8K9B - chains E and B of the 5 polymer chains in the assembly; structure by electron microscopy, 4.50 A resolution (low resolution: residue-level contacts below are approximate; hydrogen-bond / salt-bridge calls are withheld).

== Chain E ==
Name: Spike glycoprotein
From: Severe acute respiratory syndrome coronavirus 2
UniProtKB: P0DTC2 (SPIKE_SARS2); numbering as in UniProt (aligned over 1-1208)
Sequence (1261 residues; row label = number of the first residue in the row):
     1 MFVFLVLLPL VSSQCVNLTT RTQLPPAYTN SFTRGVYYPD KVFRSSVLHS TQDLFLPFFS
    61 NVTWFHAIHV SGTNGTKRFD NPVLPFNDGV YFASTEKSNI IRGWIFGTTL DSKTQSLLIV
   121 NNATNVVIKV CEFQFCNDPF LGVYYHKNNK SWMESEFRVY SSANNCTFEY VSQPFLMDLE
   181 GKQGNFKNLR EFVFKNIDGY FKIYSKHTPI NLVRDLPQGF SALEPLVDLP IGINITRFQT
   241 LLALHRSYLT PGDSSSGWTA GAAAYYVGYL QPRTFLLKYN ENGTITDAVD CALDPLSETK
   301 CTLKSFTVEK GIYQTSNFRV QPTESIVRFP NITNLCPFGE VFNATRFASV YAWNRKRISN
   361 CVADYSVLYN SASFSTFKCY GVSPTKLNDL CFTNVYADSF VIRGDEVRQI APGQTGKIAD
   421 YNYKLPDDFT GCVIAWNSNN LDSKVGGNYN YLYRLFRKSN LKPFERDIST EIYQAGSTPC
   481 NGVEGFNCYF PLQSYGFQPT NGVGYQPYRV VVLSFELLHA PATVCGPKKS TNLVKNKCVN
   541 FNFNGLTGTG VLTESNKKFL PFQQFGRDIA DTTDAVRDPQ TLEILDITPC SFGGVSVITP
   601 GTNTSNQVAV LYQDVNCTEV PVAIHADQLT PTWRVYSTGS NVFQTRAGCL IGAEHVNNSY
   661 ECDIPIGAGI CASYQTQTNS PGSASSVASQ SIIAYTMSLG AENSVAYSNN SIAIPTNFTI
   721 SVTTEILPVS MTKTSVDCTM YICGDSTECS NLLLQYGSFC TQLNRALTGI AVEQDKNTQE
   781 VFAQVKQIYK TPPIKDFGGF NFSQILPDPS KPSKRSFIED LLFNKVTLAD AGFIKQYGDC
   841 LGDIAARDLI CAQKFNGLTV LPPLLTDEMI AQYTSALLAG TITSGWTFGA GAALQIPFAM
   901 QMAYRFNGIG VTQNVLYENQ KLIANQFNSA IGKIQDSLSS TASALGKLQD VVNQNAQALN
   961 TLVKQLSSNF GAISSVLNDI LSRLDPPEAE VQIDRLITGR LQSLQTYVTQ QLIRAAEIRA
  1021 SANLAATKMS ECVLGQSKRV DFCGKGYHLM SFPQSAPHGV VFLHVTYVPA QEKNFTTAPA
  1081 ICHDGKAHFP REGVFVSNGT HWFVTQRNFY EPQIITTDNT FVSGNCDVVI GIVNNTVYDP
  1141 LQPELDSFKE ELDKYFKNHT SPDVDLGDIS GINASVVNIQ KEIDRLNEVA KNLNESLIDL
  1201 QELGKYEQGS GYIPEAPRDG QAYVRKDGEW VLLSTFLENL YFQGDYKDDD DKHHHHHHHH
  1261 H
Disordered / not traced: 1-13, 70-76, 621-640, 677-688, 828-847, 1148-1261
Disulfides: Cys131-Cys166, Cys291-Cys301, Cys336-Cys361, Cys379-Cys432, Cys480-Cys488, Cys538-Cys590, Cys617-Cys649, Cys662-Cys671, Cys738-Cys760, Cys743-Cys749, Cys1032-Cys1043, Cys1082-Cys1126
Glycans and other covalent adducts: N-acetylglucosamine (NAG) linked to Asn122
Sequence notes: engineered mutation Gly682 (Arg in P0DTC2), Ser683 (Arg in P0DTC2), Ser685 (Arg in P0DTC2), Pro986 (Lys in P0DTC2), Pro987 (Val in P0DTC2); expression tag (1209-1261)
UniProt features mapped onto this chain:
  - region: Asn280 to Cys301 (Putative superantigen), Arg403 to Asp405 (Integrin-binding motif), Asn448 to Phe456 (Immunodominant HLA epitope recognized by the CD8+), Pro681, Ala684 (Putative superantigen), Ser816 to Tyr837 (Fusion peptide 1), Lys835 to Phe855 (Fusion peptide 2), Asp1163 to Glu1202 (Heptad repeat 2)
  - site: Arg815, Ser816 (Cleavage)
  - glycosylation: Asn17 (N-linked (GlcNAc...) (complex) asparagine), Asn61 (N-linked (GlcNAc...) (hybrid) asparagine), Asn74 (N-linked (GlcNAc...) (complex) asparagine), Asn122 (N-linked (GlcNAc...) (hybrid) asparagine), Asn149 (N-linked (GlcNAc...) (complex) asparagine), Asn165 (N-linked (GlcNAc...) (complex) asparagine), Asn234 (N-linked (GlcNAc...) (high mannose) asparagine), Asn282 (N-linked (GlcNAc...) (complex) asparagine), Thr323 (O-linked (GalNAc) threonine), Ser325 (O-linked (HexNAc...) serine), Asn331 (N-linked (GlcNAc...) (complex) asparagine), Asn343 (N-linked (GlcNAc...) (complex) asparagine), Asn603 (N-linked (GlcNAc...) (hybrid) asparagine), Asn616 (N-linked (GlcNAc...) (complex) asparagine), Asn657 (N-linked (GlcNAc...) (complex) asparagine), Thr676 (O-linked (GlcNAc...) threonine), Thr678 (O-linked (GlcNAc...) threonine), Asn709 (N-linked (GlcNAc...) (high mannose) asparagine), Asn717 (N-linked (GlcNAc...) (hybrid) asparagine), Asn801 (N-linked (GlcNAc...) (hybrid) asparagine) and 6 more in UniProt
  - natural variant: Leu5 (L5F: In strain: Iota/B.1.526), Ser13 (S13I: In strain: Epsilon/B.1.427/B.1.429), Leu18 (L18F: In strain: Beta/B.1.351, Gamma/P.1 and 1 more), Thr19 (T19I: In strain: Omicron/BQ.1.1, Omicron/XBB.1.5 and 1 more; T19R: In strain: Delta/B.1.617.2, Omicron/BA.2 and 4 more), Thr20 (T20N: In strain: Gamma/P.1), Leu24 to Ala27 (sequence variant, change not given here; In strain: Omicron/BA.2, Omicron/BA.2.12.1 and 6 more), Pro26 (P26S: In strain: Gamma/P.1), Gln52 (Q52H: In strain: Omicron/EG.5.1), Ala67 (A67V: In strain: Eta/B.1.525, Omicron/BA.1), His69 to Val70 (deletion: In strain: Alpha/B.1.1.7, Eta/B.1.525 and 5 more), Gly75 (G75V: In strain: Lambda/C.37), Thr76 (T76I: In strain: Lambda/C.37), 82 further natural variant entries in UniProt
  - mutagenesis: His69 to Val70 (Increased incorporation of cleaved spike into virions), Asn121 (N121Q: Partial loss of biliverdin affinity), Arg190 (R190K: Partial loss of biliverdin affinity), Asn234 (N234Q: Increased resistance to neutralizing antibodies), Asn331 (N331Q: Reduced viral infectivity), Asn343 (N343Q: Reduced viral infectivity), Leu452 (L452R: Increased resistance to neutralizing antibodies. Decreases HLA binding to NF9 epitope. Increased binding affinity to human ACE2), Tyr453 (Y453F: Decreased HLA binding to NF9 epitope. Increased binding affinity to human ACE2), Ala475 (A475V: Increased resistance to neutralizing antibodies), Val483 (V483A: Increased resistance to neutralizing antibodies), Glu484 (E484D: Increased replication in human TMEM106B overexpressing cells), Phe490 (F490L: Increased resistance to neutralizing antibodies and human covalescent sera neutralization), 12 further mutagenesis entries in UniProt

== Chain B ==
Name: Light chain of S2H5 Fab
From: Mus musculus
Notes: antibody fragment or engineered binder
Sequence (219 residues; row label = number of the first residue in the row):
     1 DVLMTQTPLS LPVSLGDQAS ISCRSSQSIV HSNGNTYLEW YLQKPGQSPK LLIYKVSNRF
    61 SGVPDRFSGS GSGTDFTLKI SRVEAEDLGV YYCFQGSHVP RTFGGGTKLE IKRADAAPTV
   121 SIFPPSSEQL TSGGASVVCF LNNFYPKDIN VKWKIDGSER QNGVLNSWTD QDSKDSTYSM
   181 SSTLTLTKDE YERHNSYTCE ATHKTSTSPI VKSFNRNEC
Disulfides: Cys23-Cys93, Cys139-Cys199

== How chain E and chain B interact ==
Contacting residue pairs - 18 pairs, chain E then chain B:
  Tyr144(E) - His98(B)
  Tyr145(E) - Ser97(B)
  Tyr145(E) - His98(B)
  Lys147(E) - His31(B)
  Lys147(E) - Tyr37(B)
  Lys147(E) - Ser97(B)
  Lys147(E) - His98(B)
  Lys147(E) - Val99(B)
  Asn148(E) - Val30(B)
  Asn148(E) - His31(B)
  Ser247(E) - Asn33(B)
  Tyr248(E) - Tyr37(B)
  Tyr248(E) - Leu38(B)
  Tyr248(E) - Lys55(B)
  Tyr248(E) - Ser97(B)
  Leu249(E) - His31(B)
  Leu249(E) - Asn33(B)
  Leu249(E) - Asn35(B)
Interface residues without a listed pair, chain E (8 interface residues in all): Ser155
Interface residues without a listed pair, chain B (14 interface residues in all): Ser28, Ser32, Thr36, Gly96

== Overview ==
The interface between chain E and chain B involves 8 residues on one side and 14 on the other. Covalently
linked N-acetylglucosamine: at Asn122(E). From UniProt: 24 mutagenesis sites on chain E.
Chain E is Spike glycoprotein (Severe acute respiratory syndrome coronavirus 2) and chain B is Light chain of
S2H5 Fab (Mus musculus); the structure, SARS-CoV-2 spike protein in complex with one S2H5 Fab, was determined
by electron microscopy together with 8K9J and 8K9M from the same study.
